PDB entry 8V1T | electron microscopy, 2.80 A resolution | chains A and P of the 4 polymer chains in the assembly

Chain A:
Name: DNA polymerase
Source organism: Human alphaherpesvirus 1 strain KOS
Notes: EC 2.7.7.7
UniProtKB: H9E937 (H9E937_HHV1); residues 43-1235 here = UniProt positions 43-1235
Sequence (1199 residues; numbered 37 to 1235; the number before each row is that of its first residue):
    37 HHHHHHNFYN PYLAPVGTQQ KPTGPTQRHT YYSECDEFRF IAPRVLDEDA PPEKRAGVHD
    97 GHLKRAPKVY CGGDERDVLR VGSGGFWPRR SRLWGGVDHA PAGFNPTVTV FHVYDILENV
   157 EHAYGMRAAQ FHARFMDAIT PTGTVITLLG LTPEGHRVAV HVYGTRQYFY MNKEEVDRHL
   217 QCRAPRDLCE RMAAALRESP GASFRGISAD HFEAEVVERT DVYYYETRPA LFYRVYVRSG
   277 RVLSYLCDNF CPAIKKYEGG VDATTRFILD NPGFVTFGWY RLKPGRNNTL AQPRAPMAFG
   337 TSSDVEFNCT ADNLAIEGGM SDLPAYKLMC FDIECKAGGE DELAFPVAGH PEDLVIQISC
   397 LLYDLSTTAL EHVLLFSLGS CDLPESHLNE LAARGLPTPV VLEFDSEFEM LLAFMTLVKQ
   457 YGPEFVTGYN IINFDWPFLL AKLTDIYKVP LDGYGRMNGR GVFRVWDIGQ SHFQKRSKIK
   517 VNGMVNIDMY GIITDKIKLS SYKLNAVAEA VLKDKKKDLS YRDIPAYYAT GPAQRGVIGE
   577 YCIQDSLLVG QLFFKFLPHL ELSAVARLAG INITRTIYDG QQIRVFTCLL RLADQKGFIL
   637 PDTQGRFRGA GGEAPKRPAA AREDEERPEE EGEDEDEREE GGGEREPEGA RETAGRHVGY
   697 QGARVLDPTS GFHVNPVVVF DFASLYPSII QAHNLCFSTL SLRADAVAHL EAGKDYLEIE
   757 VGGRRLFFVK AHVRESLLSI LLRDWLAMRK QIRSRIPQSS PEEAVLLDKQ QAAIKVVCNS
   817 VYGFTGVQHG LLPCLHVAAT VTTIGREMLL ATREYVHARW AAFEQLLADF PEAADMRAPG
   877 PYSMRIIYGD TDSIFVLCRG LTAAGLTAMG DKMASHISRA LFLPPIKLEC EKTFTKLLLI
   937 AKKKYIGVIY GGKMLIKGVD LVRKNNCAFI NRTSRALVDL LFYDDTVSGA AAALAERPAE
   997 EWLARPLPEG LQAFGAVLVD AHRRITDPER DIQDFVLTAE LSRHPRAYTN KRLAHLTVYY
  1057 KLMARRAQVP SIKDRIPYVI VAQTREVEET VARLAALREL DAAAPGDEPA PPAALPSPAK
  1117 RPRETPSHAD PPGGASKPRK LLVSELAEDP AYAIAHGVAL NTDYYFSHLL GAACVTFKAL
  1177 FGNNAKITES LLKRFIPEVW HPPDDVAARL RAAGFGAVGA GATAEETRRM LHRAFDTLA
Disordered / not traced: 37-59, 221-243, 645-690, 1092-1134
Construct notes: expression tag (37-42)
Bound ions: Mg2+ site 1: Tyr465, Asp471; Mg2+ site 2 near Asp581 (its only coordinating residue here); Mg2+ site 3: Asp717, Phe718, Asp888 (together with acyclovir triphosphate); Mg2+ site 4 near Asp888 (its only coordinating residue here)
Small-molecule neighbours: acyclovir triphosphate (AVP): Asp717, Phe718, Ala719, Ser720, Leu721, Tyr722, Arg785, Arg789, Lys811, Val812, Asn815, Tyr818, Gly819, Thr887, Asp888
From the paper describing this entry:
  - binding site for acyclovir triphosphate: Arg785, Lys811, Asn815
  - mutagenesis - N815S: decreased binding to acyclovir triphosphate (proposed by the authors, not directly observed)

Chain P:
Molecule: Primer DNA
Sequence (32 nucleotides; numbered -32 to -1; the number before each row is that of its first residue; numbers below 1 keep their minus sign (DG-32 is residue -32)):
   -32 GATTACGAAT TCGAGCTCGG TACCCGGGGA TC
Disordered / not traced: -32 to -27
Modified residues: DOC (2',3'-dideoxycytidine-5'-monophosphate) at position -1

Chain A / chain P interface:
Pairs across the interface - 41 pairs, chain A then chain P:
  Lys534(A) - DA-3(P)  phosphate contact
  Lys534(A) - DT-2(P)  salt bridge to the phosphate
  Arg692(A) - DG-6(P)  hydrogen bond to the base
  Arg692(A) - DG-5(P)  hydrogen bond to the base
  Arg692(A) - DG-4(P)  base contact
  Asp886(A) - DOC_-1(P)  sugar contact
  Thr887(A) - DOC_-1(P)  sugar contact
  Asp888(A) - DOC_-1(P)  sugar contact
  Lys939(A) - DT-2(P)  hydrogen bond to the base
  Lys939(A) - DOC_-1(P)  sugar contact
  Tyr941(A) - DOC_-1(P)  hydrogen bond to the phosphate
  Lys953(A) - DT-2(P)  phosphate contact
  Lys953(A) - DOC_-1(P)  salt bridge to the phosphate
  Gly954(A) - DA-3(P)  phosphate contact
  Gly954(A) - DT-2(P)  hydrogen bond to the phosphate
  Val958(A) - DA-3(P)  phosphate contact
  Val958(A) - DT-2(P)  phosphate contact
  Arg959(A) - DG-5(P)  base contact
  Arg959(A) - DG-4(P)  hydrogen bond to the sugar
  Arg959(A) - DA-3(P)  phosphate contact
  Lys960(A) - DA-3(P)  salt bridge to the phosphate
  Asn961(A) - DG-5(P)  hydrogen bond to the phosphate
  Asn961(A) - DG-4(P)  hydrogen bond to the phosphate
  Thr1034(A) - DG-4(P)  phosphate contact
  Ala1035(A) - DG-4(P)  phosphate contact
  Glu1036(A) - DG-5(P)  phosphate contact
  Glu1036(A) - DG-4(P)  hydrogen bond to the phosphate
  Leu1037(A) - DG-5(P)  phosphate contact
  Ser1038(A) - DG-5(P)  hydrogen bond to the phosphate
  Arg1039(A) - DG-6(P)  salt bridge to the phosphate
  Arg1039(A) - DG-5(P)  salt bridge to the phosphate
  Tyr1044(A) - DG-6(P)  phosphate contact
  Tyr1044(A) - DG-5(P)  hydrogen bond to the phosphate
  Thr1045(A) - DG-7(P)  hydrogen bond to the phosphate
  Thr1045(A) - DG-6(P)  hydrogen bond to the phosphate
  Asn1046(A) - DG-7(P)  phosphate contact
  Asn1046(A) - DG-6(P)  hydrogen bond to the phosphate
  Leu1049(A) - DG-6(P)  sugar contact
  His1051(A) - DG-5(P)  salt bridge to the phosphate
  Arg1071(A) - DG-4(P)  salt bridge to the phosphate
  Lys1182(A) - DT-12(P)  salt bridge to the phosphate
Also at the interface, not in a pair above, chain A (28 interface residues in all): Gly691, Ile952

Summary:
The interface between chain A and chain P involves 28 residues on one side and 8 on the other, with 14
hydrogen bonds and 8 salt bridges. Polar pairs include Arg692(A)-DG-6(P), Arg692(A)-DG-5(P) and
Lys939(A)-DT-2(P). The paper reports a binding site for acyclovir triphosphate at Arg785(A), Lys811(A) and
Asn815(A); N815S of chain A reduces binding to acyclovir triphosphate.
Chain A is DNA polymerase (Human alphaherpesvirus 1 strain KOS) and chain P is Primer DNA; the structure,
Herpes simplex virus 1 polymerase holoenzyme bound to DNA and acyclovir triphosphate in closed conformation,
was determined by electron microscopy, deposited together with 8EXX, 8V1Q, 8V1R and 8V1S.
